Entry 4CDV (X-ray diffraction, 1.17 A resolution); this record covers chain A.

Chain A:
Protein: Cytochrome C'
From: Achromobacter xylosoxidans
UniProt: P00138 (CYCP_ALCXX); residues 1-127 here = UniProt positions 1-127
Amino-acid sequence (127 residues; each row starts with the number of its first residue):
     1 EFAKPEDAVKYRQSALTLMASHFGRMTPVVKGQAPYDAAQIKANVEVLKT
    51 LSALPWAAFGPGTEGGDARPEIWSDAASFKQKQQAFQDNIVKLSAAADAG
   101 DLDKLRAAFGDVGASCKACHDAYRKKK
Not modelled in the structure: 127
Glycans and other covalent adducts: heme c (HEC) linked to C116, C119
Modified residues: E1 (pyroglutamic acid; PCA)
Metal / ion sites: heme c Fe near H120 (its only coordinating residue here)
Ligand contacts: heme c (HEC): V9, K10, R12, Q13, L16, T17, M19, A20, F23, W56, F59, G65, G66, D67, A68, I72, F79, K82, Q83, F86, V112, S115, H120, Y123, R124
UniProt features mapped onto this chain:
  - binding site (heme c): R12, Q13, D67, C116, C119, H120
Reported in the primary citation:
  - conformationally variable residues (side-chain flip): R124

Summary:
Heme c is covalently linked to C116. Curated annotation (UniProt) lists 6 heme c-binding residues. The paper
reports conformational variability at R124.
Chain A is Cytochrome C' (Achromobacter xylosoxidans); the structure, Spectroscopically-validated structure of
cytochrome c prime from Alcaligenes xylosoxidans, reduced by X-ray irradiation at 100K, was determined by
X-ray diffraction, deposited together with 4CDA, 4CDY, 4CIP, 4CJG and 4CJO.
